Entry 4OKV (X-ray diffraction, 1.80 A resolution); this record covers chains A and F of the 3 polymer chains in the assembly.

== Chain A ==
Name: heavy chain of 8H7 mAb
From: Mus musculus
Sequence (215 residues; row label = number of the first residue in the row):
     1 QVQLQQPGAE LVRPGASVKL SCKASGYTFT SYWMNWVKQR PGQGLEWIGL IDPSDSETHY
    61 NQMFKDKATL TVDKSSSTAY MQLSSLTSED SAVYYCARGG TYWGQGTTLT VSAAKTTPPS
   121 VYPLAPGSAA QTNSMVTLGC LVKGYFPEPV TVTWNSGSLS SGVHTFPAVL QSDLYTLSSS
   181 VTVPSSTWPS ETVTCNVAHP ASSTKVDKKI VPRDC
Disordered / not traced: 215
Disulfide bonds: Cys22-Cys96, Cys140-Cys195

== Chain F ==
Name: Anti-platelet aggregation protein
From: Anopheles stephensi
UniProt: Q7YT37 (Q7YT37_ANOST); residues 201-266 here = UniProt positions 201-266
Sequence (66 residues; numbered 201 to 266; the number before each row is that of its first residue):
   201 KYSKIKECFD SLADDVKSLV EKSETSYEEC SKDKNNPHCG SEGTRELDEG LIEREQKLSD
   261 CIVEKR
Disulfide bonds: Cys208-Cys261, Cys230-Cys239

== Chain A / chain F interface ==
Residue-residue contacts (19):
  Thr28(A) - Glu242(F)
  Thr30(A) - Glu242(F)  hydrogen bond
  Ser31(A) - Cys239(F)  hydrogen bond (backbone-side chain)
  Ser31(A) - Glu242(F)  hydrogen bond
  Tyr32(A) - Ser226(F)
  Tyr32(A) - Glu229(F)
  Tyr32(A) - Cys230(F)  hydrophobic
  Tyr32(A) - Asn235(F)
  Tyr32(A) - Cys239(F)  hydrophobic
  Trp33(A) - Lys234(F)
  Trp33(A) - Asn235(F)  hydrogen bond (backbone-side chain)
  Trp33(A) - Asn236(F)
  Asp52(A) - Asn236(F)  hydrogen bond
  Ser54(A) - Asn236(F)
  Arg98(A) - Glu229(F)  salt bridge
  Gly99(A) - Asp233(F)
  Gly100(A) - Asp233(F)  hydrogen bond (backbone-side chain)
  Thr101(A) - Lys232(F)  hydrogen bond
  Tyr102(A) - Glu229(F)  hydrogen bond
Also at the interface, not in a pair above, chain A (13 interface residues in all): Asp55
Also at the interface, not in a pair above, chain F (11 interface residues in all): Arg245

== Summary ==
Chain A and chain F form an interface of 13 and 11 residues respectively; the contacts include 8 hydrogen
bonds and 1 salt bridge. Among the polar pairs are Arg98(A)-Glu229(F), Thr30(A)-Glu242(F) and
Ser31(A)-Cys239(F).
Here chain A is heavy chain of 8H7 mAb (Mus musculus) and chain F is Anti-platelet aggregation protein
(Anopheles stephensi). Entry 4OKV (Crystal structure of anopheline anti-platelet protein with Fab antibody)
was determined by X-ray diffraction.
